5AMD - chain A; structure by X-ray diffraction, 1.50 A resolution.

# Chain A
Molecule: Carbonic anhydrase 2
Organism: Homo sapiens
Notes: EC 4.2.1.1
UniProtKB: P00918 (CAH2_HUMAN); the author numbering skips numbers that UniProt does not, so the offset changes along the chain: 2-125 = UniProt 2-125; 127-261 = UniProt 126-260
Sequence (259 residues; row label = number of the first residue in the row; note: 1 number in that range is skipped by the numbering (no residue carries it; nothing is unmodelled there)):
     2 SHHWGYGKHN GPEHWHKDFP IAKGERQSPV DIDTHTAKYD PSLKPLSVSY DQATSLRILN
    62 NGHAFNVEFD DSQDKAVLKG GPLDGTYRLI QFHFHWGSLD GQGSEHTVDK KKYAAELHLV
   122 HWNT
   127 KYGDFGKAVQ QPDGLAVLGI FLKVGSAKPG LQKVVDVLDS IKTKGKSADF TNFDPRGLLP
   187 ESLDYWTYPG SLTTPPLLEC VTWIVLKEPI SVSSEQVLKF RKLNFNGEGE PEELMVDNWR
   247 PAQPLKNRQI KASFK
Unresolved in the structure: 2-3
Metal / ion sites: Zn2+: His-94, His-96, His-119 (together with 45I)
Ligand contacts: 45I (2-[(2-phenylethyl)sulfamoyl]-4-sulfamoylbenzoic acid): Asn-62, His-64, Asn-67, Gln-92, His-94, His-96, Glu-106, His-119, Val-121, Phe-131, Val-135, Leu-141, Val-143, Ser-197, Leu-198, Thr-199, Thr-200, Pro-202, Trp-209
UniProt features mapped onto this chain:
  - active site: His-64 (Proton donor/acceptor)
  - binding site (Zn(2+)): His-94, His-96, His-119
  - binding site (substrate): Thr-199, Thr-200
  - site: Tyr-7 (Fine-tunes the proton-transfer properties of H-64), Asn-62 (Fine-tunes the proton-transfer properties of H-64), Asn-67 (Fine-tunes the proton-transfer properties of H-64), Gln-92 (Involved in the binding of some activators, including histamine and L-histidine)
  - modified residue: Ser-2 (N-acetylserine), Ser-166 (Phosphoserine), Ser-173 (Phosphoserine)

# In short
Ligands of chain A: compound 45I. His-94, His-96 and His-119 coordinate Zn2+. Curated annotation (UniProt)
lists active-site residue His-64, 3 Zn2+-binding residues and substrate-binding residues Thr-199 and Thr-200.
Chain A is Carbonic anhydrase 2 (Homo sapiens); the structure, Three dimensional structure of human carbonic
anhydrase II in complex with 2-((2-Phenylethyl)sulfamoyl)-4-sulfamoylbenzoic acid, was determined by X-ray
diffraction, deposited together with 5AMG and 5AML.
